9IZW - chains A and B of the 4 polymer chains in the assembly; structure by electron microscopy, 3.12 A resolution.

[Chain A (and B)]
Protein: Methylmalonate-semialdehyde/malonate-semialdehyde dehydrogenase [acylating], mitochondrial
Organism: Homo sapiens
Notes: EC 1.2.1.27; chain B of this document is another copy of the same molecule, construct and numbering; everything in this record applies to it too
UniProtKB: Q02252 (MMSA_HUMAN); residues 2-503 here correspond to UniProt positions 34-535 (UniProt number = residue number + 32)
Chain sequence (509 residues; row label = number of the first residue in the row):
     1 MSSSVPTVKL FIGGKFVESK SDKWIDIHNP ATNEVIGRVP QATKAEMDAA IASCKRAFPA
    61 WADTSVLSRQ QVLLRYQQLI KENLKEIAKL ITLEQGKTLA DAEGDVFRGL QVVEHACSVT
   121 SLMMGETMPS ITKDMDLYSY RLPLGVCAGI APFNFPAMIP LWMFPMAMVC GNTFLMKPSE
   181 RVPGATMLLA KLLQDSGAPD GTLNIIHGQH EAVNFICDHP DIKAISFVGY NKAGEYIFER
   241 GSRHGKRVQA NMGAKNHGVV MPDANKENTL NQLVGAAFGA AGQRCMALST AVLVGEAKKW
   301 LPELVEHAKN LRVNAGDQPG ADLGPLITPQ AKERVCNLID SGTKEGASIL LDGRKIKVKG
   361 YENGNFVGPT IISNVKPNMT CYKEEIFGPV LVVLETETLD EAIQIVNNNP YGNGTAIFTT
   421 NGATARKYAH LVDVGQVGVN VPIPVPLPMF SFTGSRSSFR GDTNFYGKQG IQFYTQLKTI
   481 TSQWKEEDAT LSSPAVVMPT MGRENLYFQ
Unresolved in the structure: 1-2, 502-509
Differences from the reference sequence: initiating methionine (1); engineered mutation Tyr230 (Ser262 in Q02252); expression tag (504-509)
Curated features (UniProtKB/Swiss-Prot):
  - active site: Cys285 (Nucleophile)
  - binding site (NAD(+)): Ala151, Phe153, Lys177, Glu180, Arg181, Glu385
  - modified residue: Lys15 (N6-acetyllysine), Lys20 (N6-acetyllysine), Lys23 (N6-acetyllysine), Lys44 (N6-acetyllysine), Lys55 (N6-acetyllysine), Lys85 (N6-acetyllysine), Lys97 (N6-acetyllysine), Lys266 (N6-acetyllysine), Lys298 (N6-acetyllysine), Lys299 (N6-acetyllysine), Lys332 (N6-acetyllysine), Lys344 (N6-acetyllysine), Ser348 (Phosphoserine), Lys359 (N6-succinyllysine), Lys468 (N6-acetyllysine), Lys485 (N6-succinyllysine)

[How chain A and chain B interact]
Residue-residue contacts - 60 pairs, chain A then chain B:
  Glu126(A) - Met449(B)
  Glu126(A) - Phe450(B)
  Glu126(A) - Lys468(B)
  Glu126(A) - Gln469(B)
  Met128(A) - Leu447(B)
  Met128(A) - Met449(B)  hydrophobic
  Ile131(A) - Leu447(B)  hydrophobic
  Ser139(A) - Phe450(B)
  Asn265(A) - Asp488(B)  hydrogen bond
  Asn265(A) - Ala495(B)
  Asn268(A) - Lys485(B)
  Asn268(A) - Ala495(B)
  Asn268(A) - Val496(B)
  Asn268(A) - Val497(B)  hydrogen bond (side chain-backbone)
  Asn268(A) - Met498(B)
  Asn271(A) - Met498(B)
  Gln272(A) - Gln483(B)  hydrogen bond
  Gln272(A) - Met498(B)
  Thr419(A) - Trp484(B)
  Asn421(A) - Trp484(B)
  Ala425(A) - Trp484(B)  hydrophobic
  Ala429(A) - Lys478(B)  hydrogen bond (backbone-side chain)
  His430(A) - Leu142(B)
  Val432(A) - Lys478(B)  hydrogen bond (backbone-side chain)
  Val434(A) - Lys478(B)  hydrogen bond (backbone-side chain)
  Gly435(A) - Leu477(B)
  Gly435(A) - Thr479(B)  hydrogen bond (backbone-backbone)
  Gln436(A) - Thr479(B)
  Val437(A) - Lys478(B)
  Val437(A) - Thr479(B)  hydrogen bond (backbone-backbone)
  Val437(A) - Ile480(B)
  Val437(A) - Thr481(B)  hydrogen bond (backbone-backbone)
  Gly438(A) - Thr481(B)
  Val439(A) - Thr481(B)  hydrogen bond (backbone-backbone)
  Val439(A) - Ser482(B)
  Val439(A) - Gln483(B)  hydrogen bond (backbone-backbone)
  Val439(A) - Trp484(B)  hydrophobic
  Asn440(A) - Gln483(B)  hydrogen bond (side chain-backbone)
  Asn440(A) - Trp484(B)
  Val441(A) - Met135(B)  hydrophobic
  Val441(A) - Thr481(B)
  Val441(A) - Gln483(B)
  Leu447(A) - Ile131(B)  hydrophobic
  Met449(A) - Met128(B)  hydrophobic
  Phe450(A) - Glu126(B)
  Phe450(A) - Met128(B)  hydrophobic
  Gly461(A) - Asp462(B)
  Asp462(A) - Asp462(B)
  Lys478(A) - His430(B)
  Thr479(A) - Gly435(B)  hydrogen bond (side chain-backbone)
  Thr479(A) - Gln436(B)  hydrogen bond
  Thr479(A) - Val437(B)
  Thr481(A) - Val441(B)
  Gln483(A) - Val439(B)
  Gln483(A) - Asn440(B)
  Gln483(A) - Val441(B)
  Pro494(A) - Glu267(B)
  Ala495(A) - Glu267(B)
  Ala495(A) - Asn268(B)
  Val496(A) - Glu267(B)
Interface residues without a listed pair, chain A (48 interface residues in all): Thr127, Leu137, Leu142, Gly245, Glu267, Thr420, Asp433, Pro444, Pro446, Gln472, Leu477, Ile480, Met498, Met501
Interface residues without a listed pair, chain B (40 interface residues in all): Phe107, Leu137, Asn265, Asn271, Ala429, Arg456

[Overview]
Chain A and chain B form an interface of 48 and 40 residues respectively; the contacts include 14 hydrogen
bonds. Polar contacts include Asn265(A)-Asp488(B), Asn268(A)-Val497(B) and Gln272(A)-Gln483(B). UniProt lists
active-site residue Cys285(A) and 6 NAD+-binding residues on chain A.
Both chains are Methylmalonate-semialdehyde/malonate-semialdehyde dehydrogenase [acylating], mitochondrial
(Homo sapiens). Entry 9IZW (Cryo-EM structure of ALDH6A1-S262Y) was determined by electron microscopy (same
publication as 9IZU, 9IZV and 9IZX).
